PDB entry 3Q0O | X-ray diffraction, 2.80 A resolution | chains A and C

[Chain A]
Protein: Pumilio homolog 1
Organism: Homo sapiens
UniProtKB: Q14671 (PUM1_HUMAN); residues 828-1176 here = UniProt positions 828-1176
Chain sequence (349 residues; numbered 828 to 1176; the number before each row is that of its first residue):
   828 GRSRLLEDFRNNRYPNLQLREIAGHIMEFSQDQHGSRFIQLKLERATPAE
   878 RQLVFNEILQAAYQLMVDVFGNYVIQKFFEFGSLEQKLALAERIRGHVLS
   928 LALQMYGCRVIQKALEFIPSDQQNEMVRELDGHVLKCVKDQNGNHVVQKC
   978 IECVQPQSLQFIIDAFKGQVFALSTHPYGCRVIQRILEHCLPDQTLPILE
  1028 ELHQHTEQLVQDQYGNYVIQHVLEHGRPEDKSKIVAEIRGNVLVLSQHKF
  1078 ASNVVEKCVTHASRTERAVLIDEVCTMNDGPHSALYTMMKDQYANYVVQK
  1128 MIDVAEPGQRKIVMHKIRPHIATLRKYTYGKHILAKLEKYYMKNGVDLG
Not modelled in the structure: 1169-1176
UniProt features mapped onto this chain:
  - region: Ser863 to Gln867 (Adenine-nucleotide binding in RNA target), Asn899 to Gln903 (Uracil-nucleotide binding in RNA target), Cys935 to Gln939 (Adenine-nucleotide binding in RNA target), Asn971 to Gln975 (Non-specific-nucleotide binding in RNA target), Cys1007 to Gln1011 (Adenine-nucleotide binding in RNA target), Asn1043 to Gln1047 (Uracil-nucleotide binding in RNA target), Ser1079 to Glu1083 (Guanine-nucleotide binding in RNA target), Asn1122 to Gln1126 (Uracil-nucleotide binding in RNA target)
  - natural variant: Thr1033 (T1033S: In SCA47), Arg1137 (R1137W: In SCA47), Arg1145 (R1145W: In NEDMSF)
  - mutagenesis: Ser863 to Gln867 (B and inds cytosine-nucleotide in RNA target), Asn899 to Gln903 (Specifically binds cytosine-nucleotide in RNA target), Cys935 to Gln939 (Specifically binds cytosine-nucleotide in RNA target), Asn971 to Gln975 (Specifically binds cytosine-nucleotide in RNA target), Cys1007 to Gln1011 (Specifically binds cytosine-nucleotide in RNA target; Specifically binds guanine-nucleotide in RNA target), Cys1007 (C1007N: Specifically binds uracil-nucleotide in RNA target), Asn1043 to Gln1047 (Specifically binds cytosine-nucleotide in RNA target), Asn1043 to Tyr1044 (Changes the specificity for RNA; when associated with E-1047), Gln1047 (Q1047E: Changes the specificity for RNA; when associated with 1043-SN-1044), Ser1079 to Glu1083 (Specifically binds cytosine-nucleotide in RNA target), Asn1122 to Gln1126 (Specifically binds cytosine-nucleotide in RNA target)

[Chain C]
Molecule: 8-nt RNA strand
Sequence (8 nucleotides; row label = number of the first residue in the row):
     1 UGUACAUC
Not modelled in the structure: 8

[Interface between chain A and chain C]
Contacting residue pairs (34; chain A residue first):
  Val896(A) with U7(C), sugar contact
  Asn899(A) with U7(C), hydrogen bond to the base
  Tyr900(A) with U7(C), hydrogen bond to the base
  Gln903(A) with U7(C), base contact
  Tyr933(A) with U7(C), base contact
  Cys935(A) with A6(C), base contact
  Arg936(A) with A6(C), base contact; U7(C), base contact
  Gln939(A) with A6(C), hydrogen bond to the base
  His972(A) with C5(C), sugar contact; A6(C), stacking on the base
  Gln975(A) with C5(C), hydrogen bond to the base
  Arg1008(A) with A4(C), hydrogen bond to the base; C5(C), base contact
  Gln1011(A) with A4(C), base contact
  Gln1040(A) with U3(C), base contact
  Asn1043(A) with U3(C), hydrogen bond to the base
  Tyr1044(A) with U3(C), hydrogen bond to the base; A4(C), stacking on the base
  Gln1047(A) with U3(C), hydrogen bond to the base
  Lys1076(A) with G2(C), sugar contact
  Phe1077(A) with U3(C), base contact
  Ser1079(A) with G2(C), hydrogen bond to the base
  Asn1080(A) with G2(C), base contact; U3(C), hydrogen bond to the base
  Glu1083(A) with G2(C), hydrogen bond to the base
  Gln1119(A) with U1(C), base contact
  Tyr1120(A) with G2(C), sugar contact
  Asn1122(A) with U1(C), hydrogen bond to the base
  Tyr1123(A) with U1(C), hydrogen bond to the base; G2(C), stacking on the base
  Gln1126(A) with U1(C), hydrogen bond to the base
  Tyr1156(A) with U1(C), base contact
  His1159(A) with U1(C), base contact
Interface residues without a listed pair, chain A (31 interface residues in all): Met932, Gln968, Tyr1041

[In short]
31 residues of chain A face 7 of chain C across their interface, with 14 hydrogen bonds and 3 aromatic
stacking contacts. Polar pairs include Asn899(A)-U7(C), Tyr900(A)-U7(C) and Gln939(A)-A6(C). UniProt lists 40
mutagenesis sites on chain A.
Here chain A is Pumilio homolog 1 (Homo sapiens) and chain C is an 8-nt RNA strand. Entry 3Q0O (Crystal
structure of the PUMILIO-homology domain from Human PUMILIO1 in complex with erk2 NRE) was determined by X-ray
diffraction (same publication as 3Q0L, 3Q0M, 3Q0N, 3Q0P, 3Q0Q, 3Q0R and 3Q0S).
